PDB entry 7ML0 | electron microscopy, 3.00 A resolution | chains M and T of the 28 polymer chains in the assembly

[Chain M]
Molecule: Transcription initiation factor IIB
From: Saccharomyces cerevisiae
Reference sequence: P29055 (TF2B_YEAST); residues 1-345 here = UniProt positions 1-345
Amino-acid sequence (345 residues; numbered 1 to 345; the number before each row is that of its first residue):
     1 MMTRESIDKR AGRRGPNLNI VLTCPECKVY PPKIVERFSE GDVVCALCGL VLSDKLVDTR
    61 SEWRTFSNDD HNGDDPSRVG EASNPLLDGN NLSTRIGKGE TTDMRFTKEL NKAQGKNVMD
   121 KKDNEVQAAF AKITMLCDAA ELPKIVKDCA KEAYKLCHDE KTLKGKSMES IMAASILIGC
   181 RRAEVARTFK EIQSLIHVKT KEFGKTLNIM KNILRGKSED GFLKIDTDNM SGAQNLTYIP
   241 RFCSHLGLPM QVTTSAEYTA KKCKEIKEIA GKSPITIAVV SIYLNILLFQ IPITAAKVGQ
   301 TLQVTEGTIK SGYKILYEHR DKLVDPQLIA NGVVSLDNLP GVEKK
Not modelled in the structure: 1-15, 67-83, 219-233, 327-345
Metal / ion sites: Zn2+: Cys24, Cys27, Cys45, Cys48
UniProt features mapped onto this chain:
  - zinc finger: Ile20 to Ser53 (TFIIB-type)
  - binding site (Zn(2+)): Cys24, Cys27, Cys45, Cys48

[Chain T]
Molecule: template strand DNA
Sequence (66 nucleotides; each row starts with the number of its first residue):
    99 ATGTACAAAC ACACATCAAA GGTTTATAGA TACATTGAAA CTTTTATATA CGCGCCTTTT
   159 TTTTTT

[How chain M and chain T interact]
Residue-residue contacts (8):
  Lys164(M) - DA138(T)  sugar contact
  Lys164(M) - DC139(T)  salt bridge to the phosphate
  Lys166(M) - DC139(T)  hydrogen bond to the phosphate
  Lys272(M) - DA148(T)  hydrogen bond to the phosphate
  Lys272(M) - DC149(T)  phosphate contact
  Thr305(M) - DG150(T)  sugar contact
  Thr305(M) - DC151(T)  hydrogen bond to the phosphate
  Thr308(M) - DG150(T)  phosphate contact
Interface residues without a listed pair, chain M (6 interface residues in all): Ser167

[Overview]
Chain M and chain T each contribute 6 residues to their interface; the contacts include 3 hydrogen bonds and 1
salt bridge. Polar pairs include Lys166(M)-DC139(T), Lys272(M)-DA148(T) and Thr305(M)-DC151(T). UniProt lists
4 Zn2+-binding residues on chain M.
Here chain M is Transcription initiation factor IIB (Saccharomyces cerevisiae) and chain T is template strand
DNA. Entry 7ML0 (RNA polymerase II pre-initiation complex (PIC1)) was determined by electron microscopy,
deposited together with 7MEI, 7MK9, 7MKA, 7ML1, 7ML2, 7ML3 and 7ML4.
